PDB entry 4HAU | X-ray diffraction, 2.00 A resolution | chains B and C of the 3 polymer chains in the assembly

# Chain B
Name: Ran-specific GTPase-activating protein 1
Organism: Saccharomyces cerevisiae
Notes: fragment: RanDB1
UniProtKB: P41920 (YRB1_YEAST); residue numbers follow UniProt; this construct covers 62-201
Chain sequence (140 residues; row label = number of the first residue in the row):
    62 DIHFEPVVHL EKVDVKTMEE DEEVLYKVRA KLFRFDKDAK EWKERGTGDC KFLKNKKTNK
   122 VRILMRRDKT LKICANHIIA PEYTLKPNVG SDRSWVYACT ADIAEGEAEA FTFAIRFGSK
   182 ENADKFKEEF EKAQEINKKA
Unresolved in the structure: 62-79, 201
Sequence notes: conflict Lys98 (Ala in P41920)

# Chain C
Name: Exportin-1
Organism: Saccharomyces cerevisiae
UniProtKB: P30822 (XPO1_YEAST); residue numbers follow UniProt; this construct covers 1-376, 414-1058
Chain sequence (1023 residues; each row starts with the number of its first residue; note: 37 numbers in that range are skipped by the numbering (no residue carries them; nothing is unmodelled there); numbers below 1 keep their minus sign (Gly-1 is residue -1)):
    -1 GAMEGILDFS NDLDIALLDQ VVSTFYQGSG VQQKQAQEIL TKFQDNPDAW QKADQILQFS
    59 TNPQSKFIAL SILDKLITRK WKLLPNDHRI GIRNFVVGMI ISMCQDDEVF KTQKNLINKS
   119 DLTLVQILKQ EWPQNWPEFI PELIGSSSSS VNVCENNMIV LKLLSEEVFD FSAEQMTQAK
   179 ALHLKNSMSK EFEQIFKLCF QVLEQGASSS LIVATLESLL RYLHWIPYRY IYETNILELL
   239 STKFMTSPDT RAITLKCLTE VSNLKIPQDN DLIKRQTVLF FQNTLQQIAT SVMPVTADLK
   299 ATYANANGND QSFLQDLAMF LTTYLARNRA LLESDESLRE LLLNAHQYLI QLSKIEEREL
   359 FKTTLDYWHN LVADLFYE
   414 PLKKHIYEEI CSQLRLVIIE NMVRPEEVLV VENDEGEIVR EFVKESDTIQ LYKSEREVLV
   474 YLTHLNVIDT EEIMISKLAR QIDGSEWSWH NINTLSWAIG SISGTMSEDT EKRFVVTVIK
   534 DLLDLCVKKR GKDNKAVVAS DIMYVVGQYP RFLKAHWNFL RTVILKLFEF MHETHEGVQD
   594 MACDTFIKIV QKCKYHFVIQ QPRESEPFIQ TIIRDIQKTT ADLQPQQVHT FYKACGIIIS
   654 EERSVAERNR LLSDLMQLPN MAWDTIVEQS TANPTLLLDS ETVKIIANII KTNVAVCTSM
   714 GADFYPQLGH IYYNMLQLYR AVSSMISAQV AAEGLIATKT PKVRGLRTIK KEILKLVETY
   774 ISKARNLDDV VKVLVEPLLN AVLEDYMNNV PDARDAEVLN CMTTVVEKVG HMIPQGVILI
   834 LQSVFECTLD MINKDFTEYP EHRVEFYKLL KVINEKSFAA FLELPPAAFK LFVDAICWAF
   894 KHNNRDVEVN GLQIALDLVK NIERMGNVPF ANEFHKNYFF IFVSETFFVL TDSDHKSGFS
   954 KQALLLMKLI SLVYDNKISV PLYQEAEVPQ GTSNQVYLSQ YLANMLSNAF PHLTSEQIAS
  1014 FLSALTKQCK DLVVFKGTLR DFLVQIKEVG GDPTDYLFAE DKENA
Unresolved in the structure: 205, 688, 978, 1053-1058
Sequence notes: expression tag (-1 to 0); conflict Ala205 (Ser in P30822); engineered mutation Cys539 (Thr in P30822), Cys1022 (Tyr in P30822)
Covalent attachments: Ratjadone A, bound form (RJA) linked to Cys539
Residues lining bound ligands: Ratjadone A, bound form (RJA): Lys525, Val529, Ile532, Lys533, Leu536, Val540, Val551, Ala552, Ile555, Met556, Val559, Phe565, His569, Asn571, Phe572, Thr575, Val576, Lys579, Phe583
Reported in the primary citation:
  - binding site for Ratjadone A, bound form: Cys539, Ala552, Lys579
  - conformationally variable residues (side-chain flip): Arg543, Lys545, Lys548, Phe572, Glu582, Phe583
  - catalytic residues: Arg543, Lys548, Lys579 (proposed by the authors, not directly observed)

# Chain B / chain C interface
Pairs across the interface (9):
  Arg90(B) - Phe455(C)
  Val150(B) - Ile749(C)  hydrophobic
  Val150(B) - Thr753(C)
  Val150(B) - Pro754(C)
  Gly151(B) - Lys752(C)
  Gly151(B) - Pro754(C)
  Gly151(B) - Arg757(C)  hydrogen bond (backbone-side chain)
  Ser152(B) - Pro754(C)
  Asp153(B) - Pro754(C)
Interface residues without a listed pair, chain B (6 interface residues in all): Asp129

# Overview
The chain B/chain C interface involves 6 residues from each chain; the contacts include 1 hydrogen bond. The
hydrogen-bonded pair is Gly151(B)-Arg757(C). Covalently linked Ratjadone A, bound form: at Cys539(C). From the
paper: catalytic residues Arg543(C), Lys548(C) and Lys579(C); a binding site for Ratjadone A, bound form at
Cys539(C), Ala552(C) and Lys579(C).
Here chain B is Ran-specific GTPase-activating protein 1 and chain C is Exportin-1, both from Saccharomyces
cerevisiae. Entry 4HAU (Crystal structure of CRM1 inhibitor Ratjadone A in complex with CRM1-Ran-RanBP1) was
determined by X-ray diffraction, deposited together with 4HAV, 4HAW, 4HAX, 4HAY, 4HAZ, 4HB2, 4HB3 and 4HB4.
